PDB entry 5S4L | X-ray diffraction, 2.30 A resolution | chains B and F of the 6 polymer chains in the assembly

# Chain B
Molecule: Tubulin beta-2B chain
From: Bos taurus
UniProtKB: Q6B856 (TBB2B_BOVIN); the author numbering skips numbers that UniProt does not, so the offset changes along the chain: 1-42 = UniProt 1-42; 45-360 = UniProt 43-358; 369-455 = UniProt 359-445
Amino-acid sequence (445 residues; each row starts with the number of its first residue; note: 10 numbers in that range are skipped by the numbering (no residue carries them; nothing is unmodelled there)):
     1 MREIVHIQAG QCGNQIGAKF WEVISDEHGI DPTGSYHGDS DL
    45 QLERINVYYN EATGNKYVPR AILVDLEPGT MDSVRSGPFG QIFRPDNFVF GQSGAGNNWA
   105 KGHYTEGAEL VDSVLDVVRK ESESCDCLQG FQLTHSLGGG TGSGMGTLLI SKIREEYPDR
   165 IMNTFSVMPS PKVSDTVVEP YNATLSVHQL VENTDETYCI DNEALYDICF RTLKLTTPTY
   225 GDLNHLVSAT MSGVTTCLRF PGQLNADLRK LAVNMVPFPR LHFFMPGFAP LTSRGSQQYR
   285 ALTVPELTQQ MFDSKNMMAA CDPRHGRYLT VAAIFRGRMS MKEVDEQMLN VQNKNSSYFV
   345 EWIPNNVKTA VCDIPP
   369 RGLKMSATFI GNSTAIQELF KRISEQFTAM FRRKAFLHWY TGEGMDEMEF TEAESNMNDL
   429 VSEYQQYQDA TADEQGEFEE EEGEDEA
Disordered / not traced: 279-280, 438-455
Ion coordination: Mg2+: Gln-11 (together with GDP); Ca2+: Glu-113 (shared with 1 residue of chain C)
Ligand contacts: GDP (guanosine-5'-diphosphate): Gly-10, Gln-11, Cys-12, Gln-15, Ile-16, Asp-69, Ala-99, Asn-101, Ser-140, Gly-142, Gly-143, Gly-144, Thr-145, Gly-146, Ser-147, Val-171, Pro-173, Val-177, Asp-179, Glu-183, Asn-206, Leu-209, Tyr-224, Leu-227, Asn-228
Swiss-Prot annotation at these positions:
  - motif: Met-1 to Ile-4 (MREI motif)
  - binding site (GTP): Gln-11, Glu-71, Ser-140, Gly-144, Thr-145, Gly-146, Asn-206, Asn-228
  - binding site (Mg(2+)): Glu-71
  - modified residue: Ser-40 (Phosphoserine), Thr-57 (Phosphothreonine), Lys-60 (N6-acetyllysine), Ser-174 (Phosphoserine), Thr-287 (Phosphothreonine), Thr-292 (Phosphothreonine), Arg-320 (Omega-N-methylarginine), Glu-448 (5-glutamyl polyglutamate)
  - cross-link (Glycyl lysine isopeptide (Lys-Gly)): Lys-60 (interchain with G-Cter in ubiquitin), Lys-326 (interchain with G-Cter in ubiquitin)

# Chain F
Molecule: Tubulin-Tyrosine Ligase
From: Gallus gallus
UniProtKB: E1BQ43 (E1BQ43_CHICK); numbering as in UniProt (aligned over 1-378)
Amino-acid sequence (384 residues; numbered 1 to 384; the number before each row is that of its first residue):
     1 MYTFVVRDEN SSVYAEVSRL LLATGQWKRL RKDNPRFNLM LGERNRLPFG RLGHEPGLVQ
    61 LVNYYRGADK LCRKASLVKL IKTSPELSES CTWFPESYVI YPTNLKTPVA PAQNGIRHLI
   121 NNTRTDEREV FLAAYNRRRE GREGNVWIAK SSAGAKGEGI LISSEASELL DFIDEQGQVH
   181 VIQKYLEKPL LLEPGHRKFD IRSWVLVDHL YNIYLYREGV LRTSSEPYNS ANFQDKTCHL
   241 TNHCIQKEYS KNYGRYEEGN EMFFEEFNQY LMDALNTTLE NSILLQIKHI IRSCLMCIEP
   301 AISTKHLHYQ SFQLFGFDFM VDEELKVWLI EVNGAPACAQ KLYAELCQGI VDVAISSVFP
   361 LADTGQKTSQ PTSIFIKLHH HHHH
Disordered / not traced: 106-124, 156-158, 363-370, 383-384
Construct notes: expression tag (379-384)
Ion coordination: Mg2+: Glu-331, Asn-333 (together with AMP-PCP)
Ligand contacts: AMP-PCP (ACP; phosphomethylphosphonic acid adenylate ester): Lys-74, Pro-95, Ile-148, Lys-150, Ala-155, Gln-183, Lys-184, Tyr-185, Leu-186, Lys-198, Asp-200, Arg-202, Arg-222, His-239, Leu-240, Thr-241, Asn-242, Asp-318, Met-320, Ile-330, Glu-331, Asn-333

# How chain B and chain F interact
Pairs across the interface (11):
  Arg-311(B) / Arg-31(F)
  Leu-333(B) / Pro-56(F)
  Leu-333(B) / Gly-57(F)
  Gln-336(B) / Arg-36(F)  hydrogen bond
  Asn-337(B) / Thr-3(F)
  Asn-337(B) / Arg-36(F)  hydrogen bond
  Asn-337(B) / Leu-58(F)
  Lys-338(B) / Met-1(F)
  Ser-340(B) / Leu-30(F)
  Ser-340(B) / Asn-34(F)  hydrogen bond
  Glu-345(B) / Arg-31(F)  salt bridge
Other interface residues (no listed pair), chain B (9 interface residues in all): Ser-341, Asn-349
Other interface residues (no listed pair), chain F (11 interface residues in all): Lys-28, Glu-55

# Summary
The interface between chain B and chain F involves 9 residues on one side and 11 on the other; the contacts
include 3 hydrogen bonds and 1 salt bridge. Among the polar pairs are Glu-345(B)/Arg-31(F),
Gln-336(B)/Arg-36(F) and Asn-337(B)/Arg-36(F). Ligands of chain B: GDP.
Here chain B is Tubulin beta-2B chain (Bos taurus) and chain F is Tubulin-Tyrosine Ligase (Gallus gallus).
Entry 5S4L (Tubulin-Z1891773393-complex) was determined by X-ray diffraction (same publication as 5S4M, 5S4N,
5S4O, 5S4P, 5S4Q, 5S4R and 52 further entries).
